Entry 6II1 (X-ray diffraction, 1.34 A resolution); this record covers chains C and D of the 4 polymer chains in the assembly.

[Chain C]
Name: Hemoglobin subunit alpha
Organism: Bos taurus
UniProtKB: P01966 (HBA_BOVIN); residues 1-138 here correspond to UniProt positions 2-139 (UniProt number = residue number + 1)
Sequence (138 residues; each row starts with the number of its first residue):
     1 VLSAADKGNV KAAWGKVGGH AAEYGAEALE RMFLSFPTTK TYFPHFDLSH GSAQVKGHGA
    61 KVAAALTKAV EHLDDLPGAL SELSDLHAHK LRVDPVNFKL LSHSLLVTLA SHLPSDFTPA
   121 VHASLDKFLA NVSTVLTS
Swiss-Prot annotation at these positions:
  - binding site (O2): His58
  - binding site (heme b): His87
  - modified residue: Ser3 (Phosphoserine), Lys7 (N6-succinyllysine), Lys11 (N6-succinyllysine), Lys16 (N6-acetyllysine), Tyr24 (Phosphotyrosine), Ser35 (Phosphoserine), Lys40 (N6-succinyllysine), Ser49 (Phosphoserine), Ser102 (Phosphoserine), Thr108 (Phosphothreonine), Ser124 (Phosphoserine), Thr134 (Phosphothreonine), Thr137 (Phosphothreonine), Ser138 (Phosphoserine)
Bound ions: heme Fe near His87 (its only coordinating residue here)
Small-molecule neighbours: carbon monoxide / heme: Leu29, Met32, Thr39, Tyr42, Phe43, His45, Phe46, His58, Lys61, Val62, Ala65, Leu66, Leu83, Leu86, His87, Leu91, Val93, Asn97, Phe98, Leu101, Val132, Leu136

[Chain D]
Name: Hemoglobin subunit beta
Organism: Bos taurus
UniProtKB: P02070 (HBB_BOVIN); residues 2-146 here correspond to UniProt positions 1-145 (UniProt number = residue number - 1)
Sequence (145 residues; numbered 2 to 146; the number before each row is that of its first residue):
     2 MLTAEEKAAV TAFWGKVKVD EVGGEALGRL LVVYPWTQRF FESFGDLSTA DAVMNNPKVK
    62 AHGKKVLDSF SNGMKHLDDL KGTFAALSEL HCDKLHVDPE NFKLLGNVLV VVLARNFGKE
   122 FTPVLQADFQ KVVAGVANAL AHRYH
Swiss-Prot annotation at these positions:
  - binding site (heme b): His63, His92
  - modified residue: Thr12 (Phosphothreonine), Ser44 (Phosphoserine), Lys59 (N6-acetyllysine), Lys82 (N6-acetyllysine), Cys93 (S-nitrosocysteine)
Bound ions: heme Fe near His92 (its only coordinating residue here)
Small-molecule neighbours: carbon monoxide / heme: Leu28, Leu31, Thr38, Phe41, Phe42, Ser44, Phe45, His63, Lys66, Val67, Ser70, Phe71, Phe85, Leu88, Leu91, His92, Leu96, Val98, Asn102, Phe103, Leu106, Val137, Leu141

[How chain C and chain D interact]
Contacting residue pairs - 35 pairs, chain C then chain D:
  Arg31(C) - Phe122(D)  hydrogen bond (side chain-backbone)
  Arg31(C) - Thr123(D)
  Arg31(C) - Pro124(D)
  Arg31(C) - Gln127(D)  hydrogen bond
  Leu34(C) - Pro124(D)  hydrophobic
  Leu34(C) - Val125(D)
  Leu34(C) - Ala128(D)
  Ser35(C) - Gln127(D)  hydrogen bond
  Ser35(C) - Ala128(D)
  Ser35(C) - Gln131(D)
  Phe36(C) - Gln131(D)
  His103(C) - Asn108(D)
  His103(C) - Val112(D)
  His103(C) - Gln131(D)  hydrogen bond
  Val107(C) - Val111(D)  hydrophobic
  Val107(C) - Val112(D)  hydrophobic
  Val107(C) - Ala115(D)
  Val107(C) - Gln127(D)
  Ala110(C) - Val112(D)
  Ala110(C) - Arg116(D)
  Ser111(C) - Ala115(D)
  Ser111(C) - Gly119(D)  hydrogen bond (side chain-backbone)
  Pro114(C) - Arg116(D)  hydrogen bond (backbone-side chain)
  Phe117(C) - Arg30(D)  hydrogen bond (backbone-side chain)
  Phe117(C) - Val112(D)  hydrophobic
  Phe117(C) - Arg116(D)
  Thr118(C) - Arg30(D)  hydrogen bond (backbone-side chain)
  Pro119(C) - Arg30(D)
  Pro119(C) - Val33(D)
  Pro119(C) - Met55(D)  hydrophobic
  His122(C) - Arg30(D)  hydrogen bond
  His122(C) - Val34(D)
  His122(C) - Val112(D)
  Ala123(C) - Val34(D)
  Asp126(C) - Val34(D)
Other interface residues (no listed pair), chain C (18 interface residues in all): Glu30, Leu106, Lys127
Other interface residues (no listed pair), chain D (19 interface residues in all): Tyr35, Lys120

[In short]
Chain C and chain D form an interface of 18 and 19 residues respectively; the contacts include 9 hydrogen
bonds. Polar pairs include Arg31(C)-Phe122(D), Arg31(C)-Gln127(D) and Ser35(C)-Gln127(D). Ligands of chain C:
carbon monoxide / heme. Chain D binds carbon monoxide / heme.
Chain C is Hemoglobin subunit alpha and chain D is Hemoglobin subunit beta, both from Bos taurus; the
structure, Crystal Structure Analysis of CO form hemoglobin from Bos taurus, was determined by X-ray
diffraction, deposited together with 6IHX.
